Entry 4MLJ (X-ray diffraction, 2.30 A resolution); this record covers chains A and C of the 4 polymer chains in the assembly.

Chain A (and C):
Molecule: dihydrodipicolinate synthase
From: Campylobacter jejuni
Notes: EC 4.3.3.7; chain C of this document is another copy of the same molecule, construct and numbering; everything in this record applies to it too
Reference sequence: Q9PPB4 (DAPA_CAMJE); numbering as in UniProt (aligned over 1-298)
Amino-acid sequence (306 residues; each row starts with the number of its first residue; numbers below 1 keep their minus sign (His-7 is residue -7)):
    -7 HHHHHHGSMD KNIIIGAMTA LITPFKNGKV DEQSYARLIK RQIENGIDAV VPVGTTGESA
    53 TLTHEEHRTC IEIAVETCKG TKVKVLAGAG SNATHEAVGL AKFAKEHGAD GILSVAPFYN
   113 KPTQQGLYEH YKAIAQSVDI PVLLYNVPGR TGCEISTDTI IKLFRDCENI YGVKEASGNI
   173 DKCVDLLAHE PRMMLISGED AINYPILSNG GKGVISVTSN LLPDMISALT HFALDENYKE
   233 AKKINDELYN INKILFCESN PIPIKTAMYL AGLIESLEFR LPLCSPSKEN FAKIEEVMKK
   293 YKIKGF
Not modelled in the structure: -7 to 3 (chain C: -7 to 1)
Sequence notes: expression tag (-7 to 0); engineered mutation Phe110 (Tyr in Q9PPB4)
Modified / non-standard residues: Lys166 ((2S)-2-amino-6-[(1-hydroxy-1-oxo-propan-2-ylidene)amino]hexanoic acid; KPI)
UniProt features mapped onto this chain:
  - active site: Tyr137 (Proton donor/acceptor), Lys166 (Schiff-base intermediate with substrate)
  - binding site (pyruvate): Thr48, Ile207
  - site (Part of a proton relay during catalysis): Thr47, Tyr111

How chain A and chain C interact:
Residue-residue contacts (62; chain A residue first):
  Thr47(A) with Tyr111(C), hydrogen bond
  Ala52(A) with Asn84(C); Ala85(C); Asn112(C)
  Thr53(A) with Ala85(C); His87(C), hydrogen bond (backbone-side chain)
  Asn84(A) with Ala52(C); Pro274(C)
  Ala85(A) with Ala52(C)
  Thr86(A) with Leu273(C), hydrogen bond (backbone-backbone); Pro274(C)
  His87(A) with Thr53(C)
  Val107(A) with Tyr111(C), hydrophobic
  Pro109(A) with Pro274(C), hydrophobic
  Phe110(A) with Phe110(C), hydrophobic; Tyr111(C), hydrophobic
  Tyr111(A) with Thr47(C), hydrogen bond; Val107(C); Phe110(C), hydrophobic; Tyr137(C); Arg142(C), hydrogen bond (backbone-side chain); Thr143(C)
  Asn112(A) with Ala52(C); Arg142(C); Pro274(C); Leu275(C)
  Lys113(A) with Gly141(C), hydrogen bond (side chain-backbone); Arg142(C); Ser251(C), hydrogen bond (backbone-side chain)
  Pro114(A) with Pro274(C)
  Thr115(A) with Glu250(C); Ile254(C); Cys276(C)
  Gln117(A) with Cys276(C)
  Gly118(A) with Pro274(C); Cys276(C)
  Glu121(A) with Leu273(C)
  His122(A) with Pro274(C)
  Gly141(A) with Lys113(C), hydrogen bond (backbone-side chain); Gly144(C)
  Arg142(A) with Tyr111(C), hydrogen bond (side chain-backbone); Asn112(C); Lys113(C); Thr143(C)
  Thr143(A) with Arg142(C)
  Gly144(A) with Gly141(C)
  Glu250(A) with Thr115(C)
  Ser251(A) with Lys113(C), hydrogen bond (side chain-backbone)
  Ile254(A) with Thr115(C)
  Leu273(A) with Thr86(C), hydrogen bond (backbone-backbone); Glu121(C)
  Pro274(A) with Asn84(C); Thr86(C); Pro109(C), hydrophobic; Asn112(C); Pro114(C); Gly118(C); His122(C)
  Leu275(A) with Asn112(C)
  Cys276(A) with Thr115(C); Gln117(C); Gly118(C)
Also at the interface, not in a pair above, chain A (33 interface residues in all): Ser51, Tyr137, Arg272
Also at the interface, not in a pair above, chain C (34 interface residues in all): Leu119, Val139, Arg272

Overview:
33 residues of chain A and 34 residues of chain C are in contact, with 11 hydrogen bonds. Polar pairs include
Thr47(A)-Tyr111(C), Thr53(A)-His87(C) and Tyr111(A)-Arg142(C). From UniProt: active-site residues Tyr137(A)
and Lys166(A) and pyruvate-binding residues Thr48(A) and Ile207(A) on chain A.
Chain A and chain C are both dihydrodipicolinate synthase (Campylobacter jejuni); the structure,
dihydrodipicolinate synthase from C. jejuni, Y110F mutation with pyruvate bound to the active site, was
determined by X-ray diffraction, deposited together with 4R53, 4LY8, 4M19 and 4MLR.
